PDB entry 6TMK | electron microscopy, 2.90 A resolution | chains b and B of the 90 polymer chains in the assembly

Chain b (and B):
Name: subunit b
Organism: Toxoplasma gondii (strain ATCC 50853 / GT1)
Notes: chain B of this document is another copy of the same molecule, construct and numbering; everything in this record applies to it too
UniProtKB: S7V2T0 (S7V2T0_TOXGG); numbering as in UniProt (aligned over 1-571)
Sequence (571 residues; row label = number of the first residue in the row):
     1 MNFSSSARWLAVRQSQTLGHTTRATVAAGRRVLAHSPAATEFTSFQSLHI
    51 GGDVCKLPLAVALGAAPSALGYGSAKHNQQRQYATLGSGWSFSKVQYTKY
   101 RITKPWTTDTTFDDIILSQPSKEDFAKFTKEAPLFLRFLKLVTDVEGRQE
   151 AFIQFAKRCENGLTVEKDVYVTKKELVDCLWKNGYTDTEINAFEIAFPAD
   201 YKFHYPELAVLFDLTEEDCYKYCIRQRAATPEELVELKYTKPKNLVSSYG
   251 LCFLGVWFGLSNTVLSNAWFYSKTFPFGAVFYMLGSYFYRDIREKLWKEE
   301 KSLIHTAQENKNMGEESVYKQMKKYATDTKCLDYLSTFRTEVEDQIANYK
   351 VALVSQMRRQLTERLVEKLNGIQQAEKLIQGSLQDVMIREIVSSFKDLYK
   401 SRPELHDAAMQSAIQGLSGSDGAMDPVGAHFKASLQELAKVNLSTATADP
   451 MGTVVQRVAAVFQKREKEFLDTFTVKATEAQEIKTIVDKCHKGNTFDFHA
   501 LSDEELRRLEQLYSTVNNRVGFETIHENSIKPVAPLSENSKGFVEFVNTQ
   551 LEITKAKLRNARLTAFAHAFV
Unresolved in the structure: 1-82, 419-423
Differences from the reference sequence: conflict L48 (Ser in S7V2T0), T472 (Ala in S7V2T0)
Ligand contacts: 1,2-diacyl-sn-glycero-3-phosphocholine (PC1): W269, T274, F281

How chain b and chain B interact:
Contacting residue pairs - 103 pairs, chain b then chain B:
  K94(b) - P105(B)
  K94(b) - W106(B)  hydrogen bond (backbone-backbone)
  V95(b) - T103(B)
  V95(b) - K104(B)
  V95(b) - W106(B)
  Q96(b) - T103(B)
  Q96(b) - K104(B)  hydrogen bond (backbone-backbone)
  Q96(b) - P105(B)  hydrogen bond (side chain-backbone)
  Q96(b) - T107(B)  hydrogen bond
  Q96(b) - T110(B)
  Q96(b) - F112(B)
  Y97(b) - R101(B)
  Y97(b) - I102(B)
  T98(b) - R101(B)  hydrogen bond (backbone-side chain)
  T98(b) - I102(B)  hydrogen bond (backbone-backbone)
  T98(b) - L234(B)
  K99(b) - R101(B)
  Y100(b) - R101(B)
  Y100(b) - I102(B)  hydrogen bond (backbone-backbone)
  Y100(b) - D113(B)  hydrogen bond
  Y100(b) - L117(B)
  R101(b) - Y97(B)
  R101(b) - T98(B)  hydrogen bond (side chain-backbone)
  R101(b) - K99(B)
  R101(b) - Y100(B)
  R101(b) - I102(B)
  I102(b) - Y97(B)
  I102(b) - T98(B)  hydrogen bond (backbone-backbone)
  I102(b) - Y100(B)  hydrogen bond (backbone-backbone)
  I102(b) - R101(B)
  I102(b) - I102(B)  hydrophobic
  T103(b) - V95(B)
  T103(b) - Q96(B)
  K104(b) - V95(B)
  K104(b) - Q96(B)  hydrogen bond (backbone-backbone)
  P105(b) - K94(B)
  P105(b) - Q96(B)  hydrogen bond (backbone-side chain)
  W106(b) - K94(B)  hydrogen bond (backbone-backbone)
  W106(b) - V95(B)
  W106(b) - Y289(B)  hydrophobic
  W106(b) - R290(B)
  W106(b) - R293(B)
  W106(b) - W297(B)  hydrophobic
  T107(b) - Q96(B)  hydrogen bond
  T107(b) - R290(B)  hydrogen bond (backbone-side chain)
  T108(b) - R290(B)
  T108(b) - E294(B)  hydrogen bond
  D109(b) - R290(B)
  T110(b) - Q96(B)
  T110(b) - R290(B)  hydrogen bond (backbone-side chain)
  F112(b) - Q96(B)
  D113(b) - Y100(B)  hydrogen bond
  D114(b) - Y100(B)
  L117(b) - Y100(B)
  L234(b) - T98(B)
  Y239(b) - S286(B)
  Y239(b) - R290(B)
  K241(b) - Y287(B)  hydrogen bond (side chain-backbone)
  P242(b) - S286(B)
  P242(b) - Y287(B)
  L245(b) - M283(B)
  Y249(b) - F275(B)  hydrophobic
  Y249(b) - P276(B)
  Y249(b) - A279(B)  hydrophobic
  Y249(b) - M283(B)  hydrophobic
  C252(b) - F275(B)
  F253(b) - Y271(B)
  F253(b) - F275(B)
  V256(b) - Y271(B)  hydrogen bond (backbone-side chain)
  W257(b) - Y271(B)  hydrophobic
  L260(b) - L265(B)
  L260(b) - S266(B)  hydrogen bond (backbone-side chain)
  L260(b) - Y271(B)
  S261(b) - S266(B)
  S261(b) - Y271(B)  hydrogen bond
  L265(b) - L260(B)
  S266(b) - L260(B)  hydrogen bond (side chain-backbone)
  S266(b) - S261(B)
  Y271(b) - F253(B)
  Y271(b) - V256(B)  hydrogen bond (side chain-backbone)
  Y271(b) - W257(B)  hydrophobic
  Y271(b) - L260(B)
  Y271(b) - S261(B)  hydrogen bond
  F275(b) - Y249(B)  hydrophobic
  F275(b) - C252(B)
  F275(b) - F253(B)
  A279(b) - Y249(B)  hydrophobic
  M283(b) - L245(B)
  M283(b) - Y249(B)  hydrophobic
  S286(b) - Y239(B)
  S286(b) - P242(B)
  Y287(b) - K241(B)  hydrogen bond (backbone-side chain)
  Y287(b) - P242(B)
  Y289(b) - W106(B)  hydrophobic
  R290(b) - W106(B)
  R290(b) - T107(B)  hydrogen bond (side chain-backbone)
  R290(b) - T108(B)
  R290(b) - D109(B)
  R290(b) - T110(B)  hydrogen bond (side chain-backbone)
  R290(b) - Y239(B)
  R293(b) - W106(B)
  E294(b) - T108(B)  hydrogen bond
  W297(b) - W106(B)  hydrophobic
Interface residues without a listed pair, chain b (52 interface residues in all): T111, V246, N262, F270, P276, D291
Interface residues without a listed pair, chain B (52 interface residues in all): T111, D114, V246, N262, F270, D291

In short:
The chain b/chain B interface involves 52 residues from each chain; the contacts include 30 hydrogen bonds.
Among the polar pairs are Q96(b)-P105(B), Q96(b)-T107(B) and T98(b)-R101(B). Chain b binds
1,2-diacyl-sn-glycero-3-phosphocholine.
Chain b and chain B are both subunit b (Toxoplasma gondii (strain ATCC 50853 / GT1)); the structure, Cryo-EM
structure of Toxoplasma gondii mitochondrial ATP synthase dimer, composite model, was determined by electron
microscopy (same publication as 6TMG, 6TMH, 6TMI, 6TMJ and 6TML).
